Entry 7XSF (X-ray diffraction, 2.01 A resolution); this record covers chain A.

[Chain A]
Name: Alpha-L-fucosidase
Source organism: Cecembia lonarensis LW9
UniProt: K1KZY4 (K1KZY4_9BACT); residues 23-573 here = UniProt positions 23-573
Amino-acid sequence (572 residues; row label = number of the first residue in the row):
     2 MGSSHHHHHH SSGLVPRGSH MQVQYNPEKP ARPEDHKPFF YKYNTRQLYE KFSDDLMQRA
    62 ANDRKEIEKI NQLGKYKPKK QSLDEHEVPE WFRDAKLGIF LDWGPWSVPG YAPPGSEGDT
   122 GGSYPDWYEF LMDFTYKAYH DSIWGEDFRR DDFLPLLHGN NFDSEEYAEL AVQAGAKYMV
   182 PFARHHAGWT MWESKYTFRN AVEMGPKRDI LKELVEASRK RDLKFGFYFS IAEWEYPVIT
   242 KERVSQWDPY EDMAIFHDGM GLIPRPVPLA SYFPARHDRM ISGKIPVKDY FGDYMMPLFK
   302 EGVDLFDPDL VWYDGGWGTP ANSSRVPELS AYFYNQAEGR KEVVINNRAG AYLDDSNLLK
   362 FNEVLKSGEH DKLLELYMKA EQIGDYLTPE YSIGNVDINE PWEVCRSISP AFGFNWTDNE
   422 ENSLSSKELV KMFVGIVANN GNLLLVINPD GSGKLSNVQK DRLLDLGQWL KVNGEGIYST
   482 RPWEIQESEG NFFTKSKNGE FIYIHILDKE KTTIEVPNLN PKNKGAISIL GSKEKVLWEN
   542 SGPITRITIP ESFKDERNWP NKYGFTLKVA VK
Disordered / not traced: 2-23, 357-379
Differences from the reference sequence: initiating methionine (2); expression tag (3-22)
Metal / ion sites: Na+: D85, H87
From the paper describing this entry:
  - Na+ coordination: D85, H87
  - catalytic residues: D315, E391

[Overview]
D85 and H87 coordinate Na+. From the paper: catalytic residues D315 and E391; Na+ coordination by D85 and H87.
Chain A is Alpha-L-fucosidase (Cecembia lonarensis LW9); the structure, Crystal structure of ClAgl29A, was
determined by X-ray diffraction together with 7XSG from the same study.
